PDB entry 8F29 | electron microscopy, 4.00 A resolution | chains B and F of the 27 polymer chains in the assembly

Chain B:
Molecule: ATP synthase subunit alpha, mitochondrial
From: Saccharomyces cerevisiae
UniProtKB: P07251 (ATPA_YEAST); residues 4-510 here correspond to UniProt positions 39-545 (UniProt number = residue number + 35)
Chain sequence (507 residues; each row starts with the number of its first residue):
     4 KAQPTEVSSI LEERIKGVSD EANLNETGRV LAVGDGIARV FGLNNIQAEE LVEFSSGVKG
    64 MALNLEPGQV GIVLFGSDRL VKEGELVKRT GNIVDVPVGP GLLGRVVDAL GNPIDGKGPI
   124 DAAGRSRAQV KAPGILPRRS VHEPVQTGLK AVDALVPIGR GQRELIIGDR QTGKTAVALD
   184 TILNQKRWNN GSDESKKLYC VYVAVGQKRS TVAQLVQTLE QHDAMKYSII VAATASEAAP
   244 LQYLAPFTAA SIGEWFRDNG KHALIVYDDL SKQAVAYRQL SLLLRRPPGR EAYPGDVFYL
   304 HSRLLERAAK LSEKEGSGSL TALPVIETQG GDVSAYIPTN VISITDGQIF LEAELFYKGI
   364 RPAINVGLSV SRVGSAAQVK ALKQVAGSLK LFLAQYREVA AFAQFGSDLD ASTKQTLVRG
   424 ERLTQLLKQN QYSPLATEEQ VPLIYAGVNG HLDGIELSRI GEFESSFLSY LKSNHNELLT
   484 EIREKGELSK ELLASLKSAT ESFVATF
Disordered / not traced: 510
Metal / ion sites: Mg2+: T178 (together with ADP)
Residues lining bound ligands:
  - ADP (adenosine-5'-diphosphate), molecule 1: D172, R173, Q174, T175, G176, K177, T178, A179, Q210, F359, R364, Q432, N433, Q434
  - ADP, molecule 2: S374, R375, L394

Chain F:
Molecule: ATP synthase subunit beta, mitochondrial
From: Saccharomyces cerevisiae
Notes: EC 7.1.2.2
UniProtKB: P00830 (ATPB_YEAST); residues 6-478 here correspond to UniProt positions 39-511 (UniProt number = residue number + 33)
Chain sequence (473 residues; each row starts with the number of its first residue):
     6 STPITGKVTA VIGAIVDVHF EQSELPAILN ALEIKTPQGK LVLEVAQHLG ENTVRTIAMD
    66 GTEGLVRGEK VLDTGGPISV PVGRETLGRI INVIGEPIDE RGPIKSKLRK PIHADPPSFA
   126 EQSTSAEILE TGIKVVDLLA PYARGGKIGL FGGAGVGKTV FIQELINNIA KAHGGFSVFT
   186 GVGERTREGN DLYREMKETG VINLEGESKV ALVFGQMNEP PGARARVALT GLTIAEYFRD
   246 EEGQDVLLFI DNIFRFTQAG SEVSALLGRI PSAVGYQPTL ATDMGLLQER ITTTKKGSVT
   306 SVQAVYVPAD DLTDPAPATT FAHLDATTVL SRGISELGIY PAVDPLDSKS RLLDAAVVGQ
   366 EHYDVASKVQ ETLQTYKSLQ DIIAILGMDE LSEQDKLTVE RARKIQRFLS QPFAVAEVFT
   426 GIPGKLVRLK DTVASFKAVL EGKYDNIPEH AFYMVGGIED VVAKAEKLAA EAN
Disordered / not traced: 6
Residues lining bound ligands: ADP (adenosine-5'-diphosphate): G158, A159, G160, V161, G162, K163, T164, V165, E189, R190, Y345, P346, A421, F424, T425

Interface between chain B and chain F:
Contacting residue pairs (119):
  G45(B) with R72(F), hydrogen bond (backbone-side chain)
  L46(B) with R72(F), hydrogen bond (backbone-side chain)
  N47(B) with R72(F), hydrogen bond (backbone-side chain)
  N48(B) with V71(F)
  I49(B) with L70(F); V71(F)
  Q50(B) with L70(F); V71(F)
  A51(B) with T67(F); L70(F), hydrogen bond (backbone-backbone)
  E52(B) with T67(F); E68(F); G69(F)
  N67(B) with I17(F)
  L68(B) with T14(F); A15(F); V16(F), hydrogen bond (backbone-backbone); I17(F); L70(F)
  E69(B) with I17(F); R72(F), hydrogen bond (backbone-side chain)
  P70(B) with A15(F); R72(F)
  G71(B) with R72(F)
  V73(B) with R72(F)
  I96(B) with G69(F)
  R130(B) with E68(F)
  K134(B) with D65(F), salt bridge; N223(F); P225(F)
  A135(B) with N223(F)
  P136(B) with T191(F)
  G137(B) with T191(F)
  I138(B) with T191(F); G194(F); N195(F), hydrogen bond (backbone-side chain); F219(F), hydrophobic; Q221(F)
  L139(B) with I103(F); D104(F); E105(F)
  R141(B) with T191(F); R192(F); N195(F), hydrogen bond (backbone-side chain)
  R142(B) with N195(F)
  S143(B) with N195(F), hydrogen bond (backbone-side chain); D196(F)
  R166(B) with R190(F); M222(F)
  R289(B) with I17(F); G18(F)
  P290(B) with A270(F)
  G292(B) with G280(F)
  R293(B) with V279(F), hydrogen bond (side chain-backbone); G280(F); Y281(F), hydrogen bond
  G298(B) with E267(F)
  D299(B) with E267(F), hydrogen bond (backbone-side chain)
  F301(B) with R260(F); Q263(F)
  Y302(B) with N223(F); E224(F); P225(F); P226(F); R229(F); E267(F)
  S305(B) with M222(F), hydrogen bond (side chain-backbone)
  E309(B) with R190(F); T191(F), hydrogen bond (side chain-backbone); R192(F); M222(F); N223(F)
  S337(B) with A314(F)
  T342(B) with Y311(F), hydrogen bond (backbone-side chain); A314(F)
  I345(B) with A159(F), hydrophobic
  S346(B) with R190(F), hydrogen bond (backbone-side chain); M222(F); R260(F); Y311(F), hydrogen bond
  I347(B) with R190(F); M222(F)
  T348(B) with R190(F), hydrogen bond (backbone-side chain)
  D349(B) with R190(F), salt bridge; R192(F), salt bridge
  V373(B) with Y345(F)
  S374(B) with F424(F)
  R375(B) with T164(F), hydrogen bond; R190(F); R192(F); E193(F), salt bridge; F424(F)
  V376(B) with F424(F)
  G377(B) with V423(F); F424(F)
  S378(B) with V423(F), hydrogen bond (side chain-backbone)
  G390(B) with V423(F); F424(F)
  S391(B) with F424(F); T425(F)
  L394(B) with Y345(F), hydrophobic; F424(F); T425(F)
  A397(B) with E341(F)
  Q398(B) with L342(F), hydrogen bond (side chain-backbone); G343(F); R412(F); Y458(F), hydrogen bond
  E401(B) with E341(F); L342(F)
  F405(B) with I388(F), hydrophobic; M393(F), hydrophobic; R408(F)
  F408(B) with I388(F); A389(F); G392(F)
  S410(B) with D394(F), hydrogen bond (backbone-side chain)
  D411(B) with M393(F); D394(F)
Other interface residues (no listed pair), chain B (68 interface residues in all): L66, Q72, Q132, V144, R306, N343, G370, Q407, G409
Other interface residues (no listed pair), chain F (62 interface residues in all): G160, Y198, R199, L271, P313, G426

In short:
The interface between chain B and chain F involves 68 residues on one side and 62 on the other, with 23
hydrogen bonds and 4 salt bridges. Polar pairs include K134(B)-D65(F), D349(B)-R190(F) and D349(B)-R192(F).
One ADP molecule is bound between chain B and chain F.
Chain B is ATP synthase subunit alpha, mitochondrial and chain F is ATP synthase subunit beta, mitochondrial,
both from Saccharomyces cerevisiae; the structure, Yeast ATP synthase in conformation-1 at pH 6, was
determined by electron microscopy together with 8F39, 8FKJ and 8FL8 from the same study.
